Entry 6WU6 (electron microscopy, 3.60 A resolution); this record covers chains F and E of the 12 polymer chains in the assembly.

== Chain F ==
Name: Succinate dehydrogenase iron-sulfur subunit
From: Escherichia coli
Notes: EC 1.3.5.1
UniProt: A0A037Y3E8 (A0A037Y3E8_ECOLX); residues 1-238 here = UniProt positions 1-238
Amino-acid sequence (238 residues; each row starts with the number of its first residue):
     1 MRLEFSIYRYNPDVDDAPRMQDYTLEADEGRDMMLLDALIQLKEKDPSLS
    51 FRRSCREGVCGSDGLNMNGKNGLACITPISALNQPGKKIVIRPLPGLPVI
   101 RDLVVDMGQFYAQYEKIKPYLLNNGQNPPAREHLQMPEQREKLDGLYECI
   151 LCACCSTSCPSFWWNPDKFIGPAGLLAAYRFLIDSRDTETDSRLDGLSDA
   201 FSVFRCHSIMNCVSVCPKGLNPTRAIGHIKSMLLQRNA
Metal / ion sites: 2Fe-2S cluster Fe: S62, D63; 4Fe-4S cluster Fe near C152 (its only coordinating residue here); 3Fe-4S cluster Fe near C206 (its only coordinating residue here)
Residues lining bound ligands:
  - 3Fe-4S cluster (F3S): S158, C159, P160, S161, F169, P172, C206, S208, I209, M210, N211, C212, P222, I226
  - 2Fe-2S cluster (FES): R53, S54, C55, R56, G58, V59, C60, G61, S62, D63, C75
  - 4Fe-4S cluster (SF4): C149, I150, L151, C152, A153, C154, C155, A173, L176, C216, P217, K218, L220

== Chain E ==
Name: Succinate dehydrogenase flavoprotein subunit
From: Escherichia coli (strain SE11)
Notes: EC 1.3.5.1
UniProt: B6I7Z5 (B6I7Z5_ECOSE); residue numbers follow UniProt; this construct covers 1-588
Amino-acid sequence (588 residues; row label = number of the first residue in the row):
     1 MKLPVREFDAVVIGAGGAGMRAALQISQSGQTCALLSKVFPTRSHTVSAQ
    51 GGITVALGNTHEDNWEWHMYDTVKGSDYIGDQDAIEYMCKTGPEAILELE
   101 HMGLPFSRLDDGRIYQRPFGGQSKNFGGEQAARTAAAADRTGHALLHTLY
   151 QQNLKNHTTIFSEWYALDLVKNQDGAVVGCTALCIETGEVVYFKARATVL
   201 ATGGAGRIYQSTTNAHINTGDGVGMAIRAGVPVQDMEMWQFHPTGIAGAG
   251 VLVTEGCRGEGGYLLNKHGERFMERYAPNAKDLAGRDVVARSIMIEIREG
   301 RGCDGPWGPHAKLKLDHLGKEVLESRLPGILELSRTFAHVDPVKEPIPVI
   351 PTCHYMMGGIPTKVTGQALTVNEKGEDVVVPGLFAVGEIACVSVHGANRL
   401 GGNSLLDLVVFGRAAGLHLQESIAEQGALRDASESDVEASLDRLNRWNNN
   451 RNGEDPVAIRKALQECMQHNFSVFREGDAMAKGLEQLKVIRERLKNARLD
   501 DTSSEFNTQRVECLELDNLMETAYATAVSANFRTESRGAHSRFDFPDRDD
   551 ENWLCHSLYLPESESMTRRSVNMEPKLRPAFPPKIRTY
Unresolved in the structure: 1, 123-131, 244-350, 588
Metal / ion sites: Na+ near G358 (its only coordinating residue here)
Residues lining bound ligands: FAD (flavin-adenine dinucleotide): I13, G14, A15, G16, G17, A18, S37, K38, V39, S44, H45, T46, S48, A49, Q50, G51, Y165, A201, T202, I217, T219, D221, H354, Y355, G387, E388, R399, L400, G401, G402, N403, S404, L405, L408

== How chain F and chain E interact ==
Pairs across the interface (71; chain F residue first):
  N11(F) - E505(E)
  D13(F) - E505(E)
  K43(F) - V457(E)
  K43(F) - Q509(E)
  E44(F) - V457(E)
  P47(F) - D500(E)
  P47(F) - D501(E)
  P47(F) - Q509(E)  hydrogen bond (backbone-side chain)
  S48(F) - D501(E)
  L49(F) - T508(E)
  S50(F) - N507(E)  hydrogen bond (side chain-backbone)
  S50(F) - T508(E)  hydrogen bond (side chain-backbone)
  R52(F) - E163(E)  salt bridge
  R53(F) - H216(E)
  R53(F) - I217(E)
  S54(F) - R43(E)  hydrogen bond (side chain-backbone)
  S54(F) - A215(E)
  S54(F) - H216(E)  hydrogen bond (backbone-backbone)
  S54(F) - I217(E)
  C55(F) - A215(E)  hydrophobic
  R56(F) - T212(E)  hydrogen bond (side chain-backbone)
  R56(F) - T213(E)  hydrogen bond (side chain-backbone)
  R56(F) - H216(E)
  V59(F) - V47(E)
  V59(F) - R140(E)  hydrogen bond (backbone-side chain)
  C60(F) - T42(E)
  C60(F) - R43(E)  hydrogen bond (backbone-side chain)
  C60(F) - V47(E)  hydrophobic
  G61(F) - R43(E)  hydrogen bond (backbone-side chain)
  R101(F) - F506(E)  hydrogen bond (side chain-backbone)
  R101(F) - N507(E)
  M107(F) - R43(E)
  Y111(F) - F40(E)  hydrophobic
  Y111(F) - Y150(E)  hydrogen bond
  Y111(F) - L154(E)
  E115(F) - L154(E)
  P119(F) - Q151(E)
  Y120(F) - Q151(E)
  Y120(F) - K155(E)
  L121(F) - M102(E)
  L121(F) - G103(E)
  N123(F) - H101(E)
  R131(F) - L57(E)  hydrogen bond (side chain-backbone)
  R131(F) - R113(E)
  E132(F) - R108(E)  salt bridge
  E132(F) - G112(E)
  E132(F) - R113(E)
  H133(F) - E100(E)
  H133(F) - H101(E)  hydrogen bond
  H133(F) - R108(E)
  H133(F) - G112(E)
  Q135(F) - R108(E)
  Q135(F) - G112(E)
  M136(F) - D110(E)
  P137(F) - R108(E)
  P137(F) - L109(E)
  P137(F) - D110(E)
  R140(F) - P105(E)  hydrogen bond (side chain-backbone)
  R140(F) - F106(E)  hydrogen bond (side chain-backbone)
  R140(F) - S107(E)
  Y147(F) - A138(E)
  Y147(F) - H143(E)  hydrogen bond (backbone-side chain)
  E148(F) - H143(E)
  C149(F) - H147(E)
  I150(F) - R43(E)
  L151(F) - R43(E)  hydrogen bond (backbone-side chain)
  R180(F) - G103(E)  hydrogen bond (side chain-backbone)
  R180(F) - P105(E)
  F181(F) - Q151(E)
  R186(F) - G103(E)  hydrogen bond (side chain-backbone)
  R186(F) - L104(E)  hydrogen bond (side chain-backbone)
Other interface residues (no listed pair), chain F (44 interface residues in all): F51, S62, V104, Y114, L134
Other interface residues (no listed pair), chain E (49 interface residues in all): S48, L97, D111, I114, I185, R207, N214, R460, E512

== Overview ==
44 residues of chain F and 49 residues of chain E are in contact; the contacts include 21 hydrogen bonds and 2
salt bridges. Polar contacts include R52(F)-E163(E), E132(F)-R108(E) and P47(F)-Q509(E). Bound to chain F:
2Fe-2S cluster, 4Fe-4S cluster and 3Fe-4S cluster.
Chain F is Succinate dehydrogenase iron-sulfur subunit (Escherichia coli) and chain E is Succinate
dehydrogenase flavoprotein subunit (Escherichia coli (strain SE11)); the structure, succinate-coenzyme Q
reductase, was determined by electron microscopy, deposited together with 6WTI and 7JZ2.
